Entry 9K49 (electron microscopy, 3.60 A resolution); this record covers chains A and G of the 8 polymer chains in the assembly.

Chain A:
Name: Tol-Pal system protein TolQ
Organism: Escherichia coli K-12
UniProtKB: P0ABU9 (TOLQ_ECOLI); residue numbers follow UniProt; this construct covers 1-230
Amino-acid sequence (230 residues; each row starts with the number of its first residue):
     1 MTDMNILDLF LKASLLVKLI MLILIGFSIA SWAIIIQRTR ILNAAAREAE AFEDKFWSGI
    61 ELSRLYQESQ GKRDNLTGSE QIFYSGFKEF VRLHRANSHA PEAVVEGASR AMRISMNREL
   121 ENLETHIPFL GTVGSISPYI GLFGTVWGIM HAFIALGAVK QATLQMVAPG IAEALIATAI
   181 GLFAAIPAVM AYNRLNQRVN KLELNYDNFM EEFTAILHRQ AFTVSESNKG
Unresolved in the structure: 1-6, 225-230

Chain G:
Name: Tol-Pal system protein TolR
Organism: Escherichia coli K-12
UniProtKB: P0ABV6 (TOLR_ECOLI); numbering as in UniProt (aligned over 1-142)
Amino-acid sequence (152 residues; row label = number of the first residue in the row):
     1 MARARGRGRR DLKSEINIVP LLDVLLVLLL IFMATAPIIT QSVEVDLPDA TESQAVSSND
    61 NPPVIVEVSG IGQYTVVVEK DRLERLPPEQ VVAEVSSRFK ANPKTVFLIG GAKDVPYDEI
   121 IKALNLLHSA GVKSVGLMTQ PILEHHHHHH HH
Unresolved in the structure: 1-11, 35-152
Differences from the reference sequence: expression tag (143-152)
Curated features (UniProtKB/Swiss-Prot):
  - mutagenesis: Asp23 (D23A: Decreases TolA-Pal interaction; D23E: No change in TolA-Pal interaction; D23R: Abolishes TolA-Pal interaction)

Interface between chain A and chain G:
Contacting residue pairs (22; chain A residue first):
  Gly131(A) with Lys13(G)
  Gly134(A) with Ile16(G)
  Ser135(A) with Lys13(G)
  Tyr139(A) with Asn17(G), hydrogen bond; Pro20(G), hydrophobic
  Leu142(A) with Pro20(G); Leu21(G), hydrophobic; Val24(G), hydrophobic
  Val146(A) with Val24(G), hydrophobic
  Ile149(A) with Leu28(G), hydrophobic
  Phe153(A) with Ile31(G), hydrophobic
  Leu175(A) with Leu25(G), hydrophobic
  Thr178(A) with Leu21(G)
  Leu182(A) with Ile16(G), hydrophobic; Ile18(G), hydrophobic; Leu21(G), hydrophobic
  Ile186(A) with Ile16(G), hydrophobic
  Val189(A) with Ser14(G); Ile16(G), hydrophobic
  Tyr192(A) with Lys13(G); Ser14(G)
  Asn193(A) with Ser14(G)
Other interface residues (no listed pair), chain A (18 interface residues in all): Pro138, Leu164, Ile171
Other interface residues (no listed pair), chain G (14 interface residues in all): Leu12, Glu15, Phe32

Summary:
The interface between chain A and chain G involves 18 residues on one side and 14 on the other; the contacts
include 1 hydrogen bond. The hydrogen-bonded pair is Tyr139(A)-Asn17(G). Curated annotation (UniProt) lists
one mutagenesis site on chain G.
Here chain A is Tol-Pal system protein TolQ and chain G is Tol-Pal system protein TolR, both from Escherichia
coli K-12. Entry 9K49 (Cryo-EM structure of inner membrane TolQRA complex in CYMAL-6-Neopentyl Glycol
detergent micelles) was determined by electron microscopy together with 9KCH from the same study.
